PDB entry 9G2U | electron microscopy, 3.45 A resolution | chains A and B

[Chain A (and B)]
Name: Endophilin-B1
From: Homo sapiens
Notes: chain B of this document is another copy of the same molecule, construct and numbering; everything in this record applies to it too
UniProtKB: Q9Y371 (SHLB1_HUMAN); residues 1-365 here = UniProt positions 1-365
Amino-acid sequence (365 residues; numbered 1 to 365; the number before each row is that of its first residue):
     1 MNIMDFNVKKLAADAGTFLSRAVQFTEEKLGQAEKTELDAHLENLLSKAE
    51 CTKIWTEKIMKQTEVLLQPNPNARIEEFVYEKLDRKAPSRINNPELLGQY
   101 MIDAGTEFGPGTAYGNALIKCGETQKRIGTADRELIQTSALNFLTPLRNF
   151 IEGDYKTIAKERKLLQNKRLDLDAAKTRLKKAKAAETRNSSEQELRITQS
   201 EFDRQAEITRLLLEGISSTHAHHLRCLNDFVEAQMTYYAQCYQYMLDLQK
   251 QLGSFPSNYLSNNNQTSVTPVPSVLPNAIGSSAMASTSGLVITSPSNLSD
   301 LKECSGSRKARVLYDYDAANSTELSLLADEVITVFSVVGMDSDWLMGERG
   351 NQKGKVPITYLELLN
Not modelled in the structure: 1-10, 77-90, 253-365
UniProt features mapped onto this chain:
  - region: M1 to E37 (Required for membrane binding), M1 to L30 (Membrane-binding amphipathic helix)
  - modified residue: M1 (N-acetylmethionine), T145 (Phosphothreonine)
  - mutagenesis: V8 (V8M: Abolishes interaction with BAX), T145 (T145A: Reduced CDK5-mediated phosphorylation and impaired dimerization; T145E: Spontaneous dimerization)
What the authors report for this chain:
  - conformationally variable residues (helix shift): G153, G215

[Chain A / chain B interface]
Contacting residue pairs (66; chain A residue first):
  C51(A) - E107(B)  hydrogen bond
  T52(A) - F108(B)
  W55(A) - Y100(B)
  W55(A) - D103(B)
  W55(A) - A104(B)
  W55(A) - E107(B)  hydrogen bond
  W55(A) - F108(B)  hydrophobic
  I59(A) - L97(B)
  Q62(A) - N93(B)
  Q62(A) - L96(B)
  Q62(A) - L97(B)
  Q62(A) - Y100(B)
  T63(A) - L97(B)
  V65(A) - N93(B)
  L66(A) - P94(B)  hydrophobic
  P69(A) - P69(B)  hydrophobic
  N93(A) - Q62(B)
  N93(A) - V65(B)
  P94(A) - L66(B)  hydrophobic
  L96(A) - Q62(B)
  L97(A) - I59(B)
  L97(A) - Q62(B)
  L97(A) - T63(B)
  Y100(A) - W55(B)
  D103(A) - W55(B)
  A104(A) - W55(B)  hydrophobic
  E107(A) - C51(B)  hydrogen bond
  E107(A) - W55(B)  hydrogen bond
  F108(A) - T52(B)
  F108(A) - W55(B)  hydrophobic
  Y114(A) - H220(B)
  Y114(A) - H223(B)
  Y114(A) - L224(B)  hydrophobic
  A117(A) - L224(B)  hydrophobic
  A117(A) - L227(B)  hydrophobic
  L118(A) - L227(B)  hydrophobic
  C121(A) - L227(B)  hydrophobic
  Q125(A) - L66(B)
  Q125(A) - Q234(B)  hydrogen bond
  I128(A) - Y238(B)
  H220(A) - Y114(B)
  H223(A) - Y114(B)
  L224(A) - Y114(B)
  L224(A) - A117(B)  hydrophobic
  L227(A) - A117(B)  hydrophobic
  L227(A) - C121(B)  hydrophobic
  V231(A) - M245(B)
  Q234(A) - Q125(B)
  Q234(A) - M245(B)
  M235(A) - Y242(B)  hydrophobic
  M235(A) - M245(B)
  M235(A) - L246(B)  hydrophobic
  M235(A) - Q249(B)
  Y238(A) - I128(B)
  Y238(A) - C241(B)  hydrophobic
  Y238(A) - M245(B)  hydrophobic
  A239(A) - Y242(B)  hydrophobic
  C241(A) - Y238(B)  hydrophobic
  Y242(A) - A239(B)  hydrophobic
  M245(A) - V231(B)
  M245(A) - Q234(B)
  M245(A) - M235(B)
  M245(A) - Y238(B)  hydrophobic
  L246(A) - M235(B)  hydrophobic
  L248(A) - V231(B)  hydrophobic
  Q249(A) - M235(B)
Also at the interface, not in a pair above, chain A (45 interface residues in all): K58, M101, A113, N228, Y237, L252
Also at the interface, not in a pair above, chain B (45 interface residues in all): K58, M101, A113, L118, N228, Y237, L248, L252

[In short]
The chain A/chain B interface involves 45 residues from each chain, with 5 hydrogen bonds. Polar pairs include
C51(A)-E107(B), W55(A)-E107(B) and Q125(A)-Q234(B). Curated annotation (UniProt) lists 2 mutagenesis sites on
chain A. The paper reports conformational variability at G153(A) and G215(A).
Chain A and chain B are both Endophilin-B1 (Homo sapiens); the structure, Endophilin B1 dimer bound to
nanodisc center, was determined by electron microscopy, deposited together with 9G2R and 9G2W.
